PDB entry 7JN4 | electron microscopy, 2.68 A resolution | chains B and F of the 16 polymer chains in the assembly

Chain B (and F):
Name: Ribulose bisphosphate carboxylase small chain 2, chloroplastic
Source organism: Chlamydomonas reinhardtii
Notes: EC 4.1.1.39; chain F of this document is another copy of the same molecule, construct and numbering; everything in this record applies to it too
Reference sequence: P08475 (RBS2_CHLRE); residues -44 to 140 here correspond to UniProt positions 1-185 (UniProt number = residue number + 45)
Sequence (185 residues; row label = number of the first residue in the row; numbers below 1 keep their minus sign (Met-44 is residue -44)):
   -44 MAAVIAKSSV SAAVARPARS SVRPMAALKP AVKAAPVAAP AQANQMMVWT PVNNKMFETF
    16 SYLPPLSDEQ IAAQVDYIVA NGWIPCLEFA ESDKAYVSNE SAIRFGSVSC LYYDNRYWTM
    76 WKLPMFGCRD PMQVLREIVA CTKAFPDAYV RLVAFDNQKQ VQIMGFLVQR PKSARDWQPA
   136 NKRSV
Not modelled in the structure: -44 to 0, 139-140
Curated features (UniProtKB/Swiss-Prot):
  - modified residue: Met1 (N-methylmethionine)
What the authors report for this chain:
  - mutagenesis - D23A/E24A, M87D/V94D: decreased growth

Chain B / chain F interface:
Residue-residue contacts (19; chain B residue first):
  Phe44(B) with Val3(F), hydrophobic; Pro6(F), hydrophobic
  Glu46(B) with Val7(F)
  Ile58(B) with Asn54(F); Ala57(F); Ile58(F)
  Arg59(B) with Asn54(F), hydrogen bond; Ser64(F), hydrogen bond (side chain-backbone); Tyr67(F), hydrogen bond (side chain-backbone); Tyr68(F)
  Gly61(B) with Ser62(F)
  Thr74(B) with Pro6(F)
  Trp76(B) with Val3(F), hydrophobic
  Lys77(B) with Met1(F); Val3(F)
  Phe100(B) with Thr5(F); Pro6(F); Val7(F), hydrophobic; Arg138(F)
Also at the interface, not in a pair above, chain B (11 interface residues in all): Met75, Ala99
Also at the interface, not in a pair above, chain F (15 interface residues in all): Cys65, Leu66

Overview:
The interface between chain B and chain F involves 11 residues on one side and 15 on the other, with 3
hydrogen bonds. Among the polar pairs are Arg59(B)-Asn54(F), Arg59(B)-Ser64(F) and Arg59(B)-Tyr67(F). The
paper reports that D23A/E24A and M87D/V94D of chain B reduce growth.
Chain B and chain F are both Ribulose bisphosphate carboxylase small chain 2, chloroplastic (Chlamydomonas
reinhardtii); the structure, Rubisco in the apo state, was determined by electron microscopy together with
7JFO and 7JSX from the same study.
